Entry 8UA7 (electron microscopy, 3.30 A resolution); this record covers chains C and I of the 10 polymer chains in the assembly.

== Chain C ==
Molecule: Histone H2A
Sequence (266 residues; each row starts with the number of its first residue; numbers below 1 keep their minus sign (Met-32 is residue -32)):
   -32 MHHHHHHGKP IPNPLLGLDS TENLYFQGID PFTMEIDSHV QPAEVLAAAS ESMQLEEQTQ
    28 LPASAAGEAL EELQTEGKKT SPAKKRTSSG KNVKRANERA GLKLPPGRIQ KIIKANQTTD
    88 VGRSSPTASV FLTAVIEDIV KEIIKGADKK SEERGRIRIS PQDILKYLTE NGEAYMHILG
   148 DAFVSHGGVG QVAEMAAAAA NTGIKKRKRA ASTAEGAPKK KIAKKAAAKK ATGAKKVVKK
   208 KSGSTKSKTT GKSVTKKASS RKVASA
Unresolved in the structure: -32 to 58, 157-233

== Chain I ==
Molecule: WIDOM 601 DNA strand 1
Organism: synthetic construct
Sequence (205 nucleotides; each row starts with the number of its first residue; numbers below 1 keep their minus sign (DA-110 is residue -110)):
  -110 ATCTAGTATT AATTAATATG AATTCGGATC CACATGCACA GGATGTATAT ATCTGACACG
   -50 TGCCTGGAGA CTAGGGAGTA ATCCCCTTGG CGGTTAAAAC GCGGGGGACA GCGCGTACGT
    10 GCGTTTAAGC GGTGCTAGAG CTGTCTACGA CCAATTGAGC GGCCTCGGCA CCGGATTCAT
    70 CGGGCGGCCG CGTATAGGGT CCGAT
Unresolved in the structure: -110 to -59, 72-94

== Interface between chain C and chain I ==
Residue-residue contacts (11):
  Arg75(C) - DC49(I)  salt bridge to the phosphate
  Arg90(C) - DG38(I)  hydrogen bond to the sugar
  Arg90(C) - DA39(I)  phosphate contact
  Ser92(C) - DG38(I)  hydrogen bond to the phosphate
  Pro93(C) - DG38(I)  phosphate contact
  Arg123(C) - DC58(I)  phosphate contact
  Arg123(C) - DA59(I)  salt bridge to the phosphate
  Ile124(C) - DG57(I)  phosphate contact
  Ile124(C) - DC58(I)  hydrogen bond to the phosphate
  Arg125(C) - DG57(I)  sugar contact
  Arg125(C) - DC58(I)  phosphate contact
Other interface residues (no listed pair), chain C (8 interface residues in all): Lys61
Other interface residues (no listed pair), chain I (8 interface residues in all): DA47, DG48

== Overview ==
The chain C/chain I interface involves 8 residues from each chain, with 3 hydrogen bonds and 2 salt bridges.
Polar contacts include Arg90(C)-DG38(I), Ser92(C)-DG38(I) and Ile124(C)-DC58(I).
Here chain C is Histone H2A and chain I is WIDOM 601 DNA strand 1 (synthetic construct). Entry 8UA7
(Medusavirus Nucleosome Core Particle) was determined by electron microscopy.
